5JI2 - chains A and B; structure by X-ray diffraction, 3.31 A resolution.

Chain A (and B):
Protein: ATP-dependent protease subunit HslV
Organism: Escherichia coli (strain 55989 / EAEC)
Notes: EC 3.4.25.2; chain B of this document is another copy of the same molecule, construct and numbering; everything in this record applies to it too
UniProt: B7LA29 (HSLV_ECO55); residues 0-175 here correspond to UniProt positions 1-176 (UniProt number = residue number + 1)
Amino-acid sequence (184 residues; numbered 0 to 183; the number before each row is that of its first residue; numbering starts at 0):
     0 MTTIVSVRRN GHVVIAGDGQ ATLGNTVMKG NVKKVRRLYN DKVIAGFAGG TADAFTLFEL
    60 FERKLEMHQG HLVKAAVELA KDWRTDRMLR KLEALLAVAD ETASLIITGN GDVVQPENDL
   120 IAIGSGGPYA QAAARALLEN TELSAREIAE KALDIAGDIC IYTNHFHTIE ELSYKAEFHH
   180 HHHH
Not modelled in the structure: 0, 175-183
Sequence notes: expression tag (176-183)
Bound ions: Mg2+: C159, T162

Chain A / chain B interface:
Residue-residue contacts (10):
  R83(A) with D52(B), salt bridge; L91(B)
  N109(A) with A51(B)
  G110(A) with A51(B)
  D111(A) with T50(B); A51(B)
  V113(A) with K28(B)
  Q114(A) with K28(B)
  E116(A) with G29(B); N30(B), hydrogen bond
Other interface residues (no listed pair), chain A (8 interface residues in all): P127
Other interface residues (no listed pair), chain B (8 interface residues in all): T25

Overview:
The chain A/chain B interface involves 8 residues from each chain; the contacts include 1 hydrogen bond and 1
salt bridge. Polar pairs include R83(A)-D52(B) and E116(A)-N30(B). The Mg2+ site is built by C159(A) and
T162(A).
Chain A and chain B are both ATP-dependent protease subunit HslV (Escherichia coli (strain 55989 / EAEC)); the
structure, HslU L199Q in HslUV complex, was determined by X-ray diffraction, deposited together with 5JI3.
